PDB entry 6G7H | X-ray diffraction, 1.50 A resolution | chain A

Chain A:
Protein: Bacteriorhodopsin
Source organism: Halobacterium salinarum (strain ATCC 700922 / JCM 11081 / NRC-1)
UniProt: P02945 (BACR_HALSA); residues 1-248 here correspond to UniProt positions 14-261 (UniProt number = residue number + 13)
Amino-acid sequence (248 residues; row label = number of the first residue in the row):
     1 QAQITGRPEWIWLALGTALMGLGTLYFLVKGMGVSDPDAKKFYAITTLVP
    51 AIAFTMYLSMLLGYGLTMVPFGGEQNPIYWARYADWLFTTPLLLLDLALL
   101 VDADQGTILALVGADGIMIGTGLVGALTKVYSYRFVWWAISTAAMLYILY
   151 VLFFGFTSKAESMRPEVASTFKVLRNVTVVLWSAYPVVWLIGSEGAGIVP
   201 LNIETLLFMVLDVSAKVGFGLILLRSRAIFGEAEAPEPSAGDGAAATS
Unresolved in the structure: 1-4, 235-248
Covalent attachments: retinal (RET) linked to K216
Small-molecule neighbours:
  - lipid fragment (LI1; 1-[2,6,10.14-tetramethyl-hexadecan-16-yl]-2-[2,10,14-trimethylhexadecan-16-yl]glycerol), molecule 1: A14, T17, A18, L22, F54, L61
  - lipid fragment (LI1), molecule 2: F54, L58, L62, Y133, V136, A139, I140
  - lipid fragment (LI1), molecule 3: W80, A84, L87, F88, L123, L127
  - lipid fragment (LI1), molecule 4: S132, F135, A139
  - lipid fragment (LI1), molecule 5: F153, N176, V179, V180, S183, A184, V187
  - retinal (RET): Y83, W86, T89, T90, L93, M118, I119, G122, W138, S141, T142, M145, W182, Y185, P186, W189, D212, A215
What the authors report for this chain:
  - binding site for retinal: D85, D212, K216

In short:
Bound to chain A: 5 copies of lipid fragment. Covalently linked retinal: at K216. From the paper: a binding
site for retinal at D85, D212 and K216.
Chain A is Bacteriorhodopsin (Halobacterium salinarum (strain ATCC 700922 / JCM 11081 / NRC-1)); the
structure, Retinal isomerization in bacteriorhodopsin revealed by a femtosecond X-ray laser: resting state
structure, was determined by X-ray diffraction together with 6G7I, 6G7J, 6G7K and 6G7L from the same study.
